PDB entry 7XYB | electron microscopy, 3.70 A resolution | chains C and D of the 9 polymer chains in the assembly

[Chain C]
Protein: DNA-directed RNA polymerase subunit beta
Source organism: Pseudomonas aeruginosa
Notes: EC 2.7.7.6
UniProt: Q51561 (RPOB_PSEAE); numbering as in UniProt (aligned over 1-1357)
Sequence (1357 residues; numbered 1 to 1357; the number before each row is that of its first residue):
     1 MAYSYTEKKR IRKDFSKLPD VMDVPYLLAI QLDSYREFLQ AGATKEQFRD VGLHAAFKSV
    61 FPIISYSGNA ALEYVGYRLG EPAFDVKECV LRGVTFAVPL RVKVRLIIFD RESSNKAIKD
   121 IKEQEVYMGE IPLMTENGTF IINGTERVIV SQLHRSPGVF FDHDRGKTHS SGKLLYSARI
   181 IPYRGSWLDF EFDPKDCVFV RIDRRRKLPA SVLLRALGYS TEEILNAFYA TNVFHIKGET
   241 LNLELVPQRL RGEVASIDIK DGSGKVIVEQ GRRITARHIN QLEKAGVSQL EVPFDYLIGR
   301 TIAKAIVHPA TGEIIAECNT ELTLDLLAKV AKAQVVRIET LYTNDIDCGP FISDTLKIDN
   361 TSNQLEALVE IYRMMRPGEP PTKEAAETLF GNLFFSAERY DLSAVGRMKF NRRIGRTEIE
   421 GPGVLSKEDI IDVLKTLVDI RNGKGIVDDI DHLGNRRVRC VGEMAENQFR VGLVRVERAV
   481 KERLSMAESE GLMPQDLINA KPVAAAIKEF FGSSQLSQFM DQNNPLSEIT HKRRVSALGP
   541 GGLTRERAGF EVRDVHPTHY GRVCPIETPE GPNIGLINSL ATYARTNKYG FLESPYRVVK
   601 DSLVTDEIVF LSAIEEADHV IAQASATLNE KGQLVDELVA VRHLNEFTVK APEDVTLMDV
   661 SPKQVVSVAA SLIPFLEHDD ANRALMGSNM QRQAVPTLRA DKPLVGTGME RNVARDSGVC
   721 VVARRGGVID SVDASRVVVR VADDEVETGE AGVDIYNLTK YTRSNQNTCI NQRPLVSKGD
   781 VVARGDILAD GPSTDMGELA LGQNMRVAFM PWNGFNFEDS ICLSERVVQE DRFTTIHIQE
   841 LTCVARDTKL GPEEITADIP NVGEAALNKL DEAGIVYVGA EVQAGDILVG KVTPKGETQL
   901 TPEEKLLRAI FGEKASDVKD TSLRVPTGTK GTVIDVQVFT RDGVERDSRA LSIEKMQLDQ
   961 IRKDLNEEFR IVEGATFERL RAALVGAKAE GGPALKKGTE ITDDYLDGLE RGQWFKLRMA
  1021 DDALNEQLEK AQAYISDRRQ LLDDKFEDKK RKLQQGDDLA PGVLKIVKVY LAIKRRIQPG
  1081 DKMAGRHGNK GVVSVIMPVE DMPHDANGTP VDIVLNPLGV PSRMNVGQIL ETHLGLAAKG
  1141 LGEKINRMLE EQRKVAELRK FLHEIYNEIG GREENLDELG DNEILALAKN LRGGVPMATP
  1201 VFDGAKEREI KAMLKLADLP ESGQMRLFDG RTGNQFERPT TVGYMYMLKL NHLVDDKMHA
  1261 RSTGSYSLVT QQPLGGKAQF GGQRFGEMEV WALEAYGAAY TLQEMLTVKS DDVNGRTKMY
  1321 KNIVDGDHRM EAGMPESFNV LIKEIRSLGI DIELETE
Unresolved in the structure: 1-2, 231-339, 895-917, 988-1019, 1357

[Chain D]
Protein: DNA-directed RNA polymerase subunit beta'
Source organism: Pseudomonas aeruginosa
Notes: EC 2.7.7.6
UniProt: Q9HWC9 (RPOC_PSEAE); residues 1-1399 here = UniProt positions 1-1399
Sequence (1399 residues; numbered 1 to 1399; the number before each row is that of its first residue):
     1 MKDLLNLLKN QGQIEEFDAI RIGLASPEMI RSWSFGEVKK PETINYRTFK PERDGLFCAK
    61 IFGPVKDYEC LCGKYKRLKH RGVICEKCGV EVALAKVRRE RMGHIELASP VAHIWFLKSL
   121 PSRIGLLLDM TLRDIERVLY FESYVVIDPG MTTLEKGQLL NDEQYFEALE EFGDDFDARM
   181 GAEAVHELLN AIDLEHEIGR LREEIPQTNS ETKIKKLSKR LKLMEAFQGS GNKPEWMVLT
   241 VLPVLPPDLR PLVPLDGGRF ATSDLNDLYR RVINRNNRLK RLLDLAAPDI IVRNEKRMLQ
   301 EAVDALLDNG RRGRAITGSN KRPLKSLADM IKGKQGRFRQ NLLGKRVDYS GRSVITVGPT
   361 LRLHQCGLPK KMALELFKPF IFGKLEGRGM ATTIKAAKKM VERELPEVWD VLAEVIREHP
   421 VLLNRAPTLH RLGIQAFEPV LIEGKAIQLH PLVCAAYNAD FDGDQMAVHV PLTLEAQLEA
   481 RALMMSTNNI LSPANGEPII VPSQDVVMGL YYMTREAINA KGEGMAFADL QEVDRAYRSG
   541 QASLHARVKV RINEKIKGED GQLTANTRIV DTTVGRALLF QVVPAGLPFD VVNQSMKKKA
   601 ISKLINHCYR VVGLKDTVIF ADQLMYTGFA YSTISGVSIG VNDFVIPDEK ARIINAATDE
   661 VKEIESQYAS GLVTQGEKYN KVIDLWSKAN DEVSKAMMAN LSKEKVVDRE GKEVDQESFN
   721 SMYMMADSGA RGSAAQIRQL AGMRGLMAKP DGSIIETPIT ANFREGLNVL QYFISTHGAR
   781 KGLADTALKT ANSGYLTRRL VDVAQDLVVT EIDCGTEHGL LMSPHIEGGD VVEPLGERVL
   841 GRVIARDVFK PGSDEVIVPA GTLIDEKWVD FLEVMSVDEV VVRSPITCET RHGICAMCYG
   901 RDLARGHRVN IGEAVGVIAA QSIGEPGTQL TMRTFHIGGA ASRTSAADNV QVKNGGTIRL
   961 HNLKHVVRAD GALVAVSRSG ELAVADDFGR ERERYKLPYG AVISVKEGDK VDPGAIVAKW
  1021 DPHTHPIVTE VDGTVAFVGM EEGITVKRQT DELTGLTNIE VMDPKDRPAA GKDIRPAVKL
  1081 IDAAGKDLLL PGTDVPAQYF LPANALVNLT DGAKVSIGDV VARIPQETSK TRDITGGLPR
  1141 VADLFEARRP KEPSILAEIS GTISFGKETK GKRRLVITPN DGSDPYEELI PKWRHLNVFE
  1201 GEQVNRGEVI SDGPSNPHDI LRLLGVSSLA KYIVNEIQDV YRLQGVKIND KHIETILRQM
  1261 LRKVEVSESG DSSFIKGDQV ELTQVLEENE QLGTEDKFPA KYERVLLGIT KASLSTESFI
  1321 SAASFQETTR VLTEAAVTGK RDFLRGLKEN VVVGRLIPAG TGLAYHSERK RQRDLGKPQR
  1381 VSASEAEAAL TEALNSSGN
Unresolved in the structure: 1-15, 932-946, 1127-1134, 1377-1399
Swiss-Prot annotation at these positions:
  - binding site (Zn(2+)): Cys70, Cys72, Cys85, Cys88, Cys814, Cys888, Cys895, Cys898
  - binding site (Mg(2+)): Asp460, Asp462, Asp464
Cystine bridges: Cys888-Cys895
Ion coordination: Mg2+: Asp460, Asp462, Asp464 (shared with 1 residue of chain R)

[How chain C and chain D interact]
Contacting residue pairs - 231 pairs, chain C then chain D:
  Ser170(C) - Lys1151(D)  hydrogen bond (backbone-side chain)
  Phe550(C) - Leu788(D)  hydrophobic
  Arg553(C) - Arg780(D)
  Asp554(C) - Pro750(D)
  Asp554(C) - Arg780(D)
  Val555(C) - Pro750(D)
  Val555(C) - Phe773(D)  hydrophobic
  Val555(C) - His777(D)  hydrogen bond (backbone-side chain)
  Val555(C) - Arg780(D)
  His556(C) - Phe773(D)
  His556(C) - His777(D)
  Pro557(C) - Phe773(D)  hydrophobic
  Pro557(C) - His777(D)
  Tyr560(C) - Val769(D)
  Tyr560(C) - Leu770(D)
  Tyr560(C) - Phe773(D)  hydrophobic
  Pro565(C) - Phe773(D)  hydrophobic
  Pro565(C) - Thr776(D)
  Pro565(C) - Arg780(D)  hydrogen bond (backbone-side chain)
  Ile566(C) - Thr776(D)
  Thr568(C) - Arg780(D)
  Ile574(C) - Leu783(D)  hydrophobic
  Ile574(C) - Ala784(D)
  Gly575(C) - Arg780(D)
  Gln623(C) - Asn768(D)
  Gln623(C) - Val769(D)
  Ala640(C) - Leu770(D)  hydrophobic
  Phe647(C) - Thr757(D)  hydrogen bond (backbone-side chain)
  Phe647(C) - Leu770(D)  hydrophobic
  Phe647(C) - Phe773(D)  hydrophobic
  Thr648(C) - Thr757(D)
  Pro662(C) - Val769(D)  hydrophobic
  Val665(C) - Val769(D)  hydrophobic
  Leu676(C) - Tyr772(D)
  Glu677(C) - Gly766(D)
  Glu677(C) - Leu767(D)  hydrogen bond (backbone-backbone)
  His678(C) - Phe763(D)  hydrogen bond (side chain-backbone)
  His678(C) - Arg764(D)  hydrogen bond (side chain-backbone)
  His678(C) - Glu765(D)
  His678(C) - Gly766(D)  hydrogen bond (side chain-backbone)
  Asp679(C) - Phe763(D)
  Asp679(C) - Tyr772(D)  hydrogen bond (backbone-side chain)
  Asp680(C) - Phe763(D)
  Asp680(C) - Tyr772(D)  hydrogen bond (backbone-side chain)
  Ala681(C) - Tyr772(D)
  Ala681(C) - Ala779(D)  hydrophobic
  Asn682(C) - Ala779(D)
  Asn682(C) - Leu783(D)
  Ala684(C) - Tyr772(D)
  Phe809(C) - Val637(D)
  Phe809(C) - Ser638(D)  hydrogen bond (backbone-side chain)
  Met810(C) - Thr633(D)
  Met810(C) - Val637(D)
  Pro811(C) - Ser632(D)
  Pro811(C) - Thr633(D)
  Pro811(C) - Val637(D)
  Asn813(C) - Pro359(D)
  Asn813(C) - Thr633(D)
  Gly814(C) - Val357(D)
  Gly814(C) - Phe629(D)
  Phe815(C) - Val357(D)
  Phe815(C) - Pro359(D)  hydrophobic
  Asn816(C) - Asp505(D)
  Phe817(C) - Val357(D)  hydrophobic
  Phe817(C) - Pro451(D)
  Phe817(C) - Cys454(D)  hydrophobic
  Phe817(C) - Phe461(D)  hydrophobic
  Phe817(C) - Ser503(D)
  Phe817(C) - Gln504(D)
  Phe817(C) - Asp505(D)
  Phe817(C) - Phe629(D)  hydrophobic
  Glu818(C) - Phe461(D)
  Asp819(C) - Asp460(D)
  Ser820(C) - Val357(D)
  Gln1078(C) - Lys445(D)
  Gly1080(C) - Val354(D)
  Gly1080(C) - Ala446(D)
  Lys1082(C) - Asp462(D)  hydrogen bond (side chain-backbone)
  Lys1082(C) - Gly463(D)
  Lys1090(C) - Asp462(D)
  Val1092(C) - Ile355(D)
  Val1092(C) - Phe461(D)  hydrogen bond (backbone-backbone)
  Val1092(C) - Gly463(D)
  Ser1094(C) - Thr356(D)
  Asn1116(C) - Asp505(D)  hydrogen bond
  Pro1117(C) - Val637(D)
  Pro1117(C) - Ile639(D)  hydrophobic
  Leu1118(C) - Gln504(D)
  Leu1118(C) - Asp505(D)
  Leu1118(C) - Met725(D)  hydrophobic
  Leu1118(C) - Arg731(D)
  Pro1121(C) - Met725(D)  hydrophobic
  Pro1121(C) - Gln736(D)
  Ser1122(C) - Arg731(D)  hydrogen bond
  Ser1122(C) - Gln736(D)  hydrogen bond (backbone-side chain)
  Val1126(C) - Phe644(D)  hydrophobic
  Val1126(C) - Leu740(D)  hydrophobic
  Val1126(C) - Phe763(D)  hydrophobic
  Ile1129(C) - Ile639(D)  hydrophobic
  Ile1129(C) - Gly640(D)
  Ile1129(C) - Val641(D)
  Ile1129(C) - Phe644(D)  hydrophobic
  Leu1130(C) - Val641(D)  hydrophobic
  His1133(C) - Gly640(D)
  His1133(C) - Val641(D)  hydrogen bond (side chain-backbone)
  Phe1202(C) - Leu767(D)
  Phe1202(C) - Asn768(D)
  Glu1207(C) - Val641(D)
  Glu1207(C) - Arg764(D)  salt bridge
  Lys1211(C) - Asn642(D)  hydrogen bond
  Ser1222(C) - Asn642(D)
  Gln1224(C) - Ser638(D)  hydrogen bond
  Gln1224(C) - Ile639(D)
  Gln1224(C) - Gly640(D)
  Phe1236(C) - Thr633(D)
  Phe1236(C) - Ile634(D)
  Phe1236(C) - Gly636(D)
  Glu1237(C) - Tyr512(D)  hydrogen bond
  Glu1237(C) - Ile634(D)
  Glu1237(C) - Ser635(D)
  Glu1237(C) - Gly636(D)  hydrogen bond (side chain-backbone)
  Arg1238(C) - Tyr512(D)
  Arg1238(C) - Gly636(D)
  Arg1238(C) - Val637(D)
  Arg1238(C) - Phe719(D)  hydrogen bond (side chain-backbone)
  Arg1238(C) - Ser721(D)
  Arg1238(C) - Met724(D)
  Pro1239(C) - Gly636(D)
  Thr1240(C) - Gly636(D)
  Thr1240(C) - Ser638(D)
  Thr1241(C) - Ser638(D)  hydrogen bond (backbone-side chain)
  Thr1241(C) - Ile639(D)  hydrogen bond (side chain-backbone)
  Thr1241(C) - Gly640(D)
  Val1254(C) - Val354(D)  hydrophobic
  Val1254(C) - Lys445(D)
  Lys1257(C) - Arg352(D)
  Lys1257(C) - Gln465(D)
  Met1258(C) - Arg352(D)
  Met1258(C) - Ser353(D)
  His1259(C) - Gly351(D)
  His1259(C) - Arg352(D)  hydrogen bond (backbone-backbone)
  Ala1260(C) - Ser350(D)
  Ala1260(C) - Glu375(D)
  Arg1261(C) - Tyr349(D)  hydrogen bond (backbone-backbone)
  Arg1261(C) - Ser350(D)  hydrogen bond (backbone-backbone)
  Ser1262(C) - Asp348(D)
  Ser1262(C) - Tyr349(D)  hydrogen bond (backbone-backbone)
  Ser1262(C) - Glu375(D)
  Ser1262(C) - Leu376(D)
  Thr1263(C) - Asp348(D)
  Pro1273(C) - Arg346(D)
  Pro1273(C) - Asp348(D)
  Leu1274(C) - Arg346(D)
  Gly1275(C) - Arg346(D)
  Gly1282(C) - Arg346(D)  hydrogen bond (backbone-side chain)
  Gly1282(C) - Val347(D)
  Gly1282(C) - Ser350(D)
  Gln1283(C) - Arg346(D)
  Gln1283(C) - Val347(D)  hydrogen bond (backbone-backbone)
  Gln1283(C) - Ser350(D)  hydrogen bond (backbone-side chain)
  Arg1284(C) - Arg346(D)
  Phe1285(C) - Leu343(D)
  Phe1285(C) - Gly344(D)
  Met1288(C) - Thr428(D)  hydrogen bond (backbone-side chain)
  Glu1289(C) - Thr428(D)
  Trp1291(C) - Val917(D)
  Trp1291(C) - Gln921(D)  hydrogen bond (backbone-side chain)
  Ala1292(C) - Arg431(D)
  Ala1292(C) - Ile434(D)  hydrophobic
  Ala1292(C) - Gln921(D)
  Glu1294(C) - Ala914(D)
  Ala1295(C) - Arg431(D)
  Ala1295(C) - Ile918(D)
  Ala1295(C) - Gln921(D)
  Tyr1296(C) - Leu483(D)  hydrophobic
  Gly1297(C) - Leu483(D)
  Gly1297(C) - Gly1360(D)
  Gly1297(C) - Thr1361(D)  hydrogen bond (backbone-backbone)
  Ala1298(C) - Glu479(D)
  Ala1298(C) - Leu483(D)
  Ala1299(C) - Glu479(D)  hydrogen bond (backbone-side chain)
  Ala1299(C) - Leu1356(D)
  Ala1299(C) - Ile1357(D)  hydrophobic
  Ala1299(C) - Thr1361(D)
  Ala1299(C) - Gly1362(D)
  Tyr1300(C) - Glu475(D)
  Tyr1300(C) - Glu479(D)  hydrogen bond (backbone-side chain)
  Tyr1300(C) - Leu1356(D)  hydrophobic
  Tyr1300(C) - Thr1361(D)
  Thr1301(C) - Ala476(D)
  Thr1301(C) - Glu479(D)  hydrogen bond (backbone-side chain)
  Gln1303(C) - Leu1356(D)
  Met1305(C) - Val347(D)
  Leu1306(C) - Lys345(D)
  Lys1309(C) - Val347(D)
  Lys1309(C) - Asp348(D)  hydrogen bond (backbone-backbone)
  Ser1310(C) - Arg346(D)
  Val1324(C) - Gly383(D)
  His1328(C) - Leu472(D)
  His1328(C) - Thr473(D)
  His1328(C) - Leu474(D)
  Met1330(C) - Thr473(D)
  Pro1335(C) - Lys345(D)
  Phe1338(C) - Val1352(D)
  Lys1343(C) - Leu249(D)
  Glu1344(C) - Leu245(D)
  Arg1346(C) - Trp33(D)
  Arg1346(C) - Pro243(D)
  Ser1347(C) - Pro243(D)
  Ser1347(C) - Leu245(D)
  Leu1348(C) - His113(D)
  Gly1349(C) - Ala25(D)  hydrogen bond (backbone-backbone)
  Ile1350(C) - Gly23(D)
  Ile1350(C) - Trp33(D)
  Asp1351(C) - Arg21(D)
  Asp1351(C) - Ile22(D)
  Asp1351(C) - Gly23(D)  hydrogen bond (backbone-backbone)
  Asp1351(C) - Leu24(D)
  Asp1351(C) - Trp33(D)
  Ile1352(C) - Arg21(D)
  Glu1353(C) - Ala19(D)
  Glu1353(C) - Ile20(D)
  Glu1353(C) - Arg21(D)  hydrogen bond (backbone-backbone)
  Leu1354(C) - Phe17(D)  hydrophobic
  Leu1354(C) - Asp18(D)
  Leu1354(C) - Ala19(D)
  Glu1355(C) - Asp18(D)  hydrogen bond (backbone-backbone)
  Glu1355(C) - Ala19(D)  hydrogen bond (backbone-backbone)
  Glu1355(C) - Arg1341(D)
  Thr1356(C) - Phe17(D)
  Thr1356(C) - Asp18(D)  hydrogen bond (backbone-side chain)
Interface residues without a listed pair, chain C (136 interface residues in all): Ser171, Gly549, His559, Cys564, Arg642, Leu685, Trp812, Pro1079, Gly1091, Val1093, Gly1119, Val1120, Met1124, Asp1255, Gly1264, Gln1272, Gly1286, Thr1307, Asp1311, Ile1323, Ser1337, Val1340
Interface residues without a listed pair, chain D (132 interface residues in all): Glu16, Met102, Val244, Leu307, Asn341, Met372, Lys378, Pro379, Asn424, His430, Met484, Met508, Asp643, Asn720, Ala730, Glu756, Ile774, Ser775, Lys781, Asp785, Val801, Leu1347, Gly1354, Arg1355, Ala1359

[Overview]
The interface between chain C and chain D involves 136 residues on one side and 132 on the other; the contacts
include 44 hydrogen bonds and 1 salt bridge. Polar pairs include Glu1207(C)-Arg764(D), Ser170(C)-Lys1151(D)
and Val555(C)-His777(D).
Chain C is DNA-directed RNA polymerase subunit beta and chain D is DNA-directed RNA polymerase subunit beta',
both from Pseudomonas aeruginosa; the structure, The cryo-EM structure of an AlpA-loaded complex, was
determined by electron microscopy, deposited together with 7XYA.
